Entry 1COV (X-ray diffraction, 3.50 A resolution); this record covers chains 1 and 2 of the 4 polymer chains in the assembly.

[Chain 1]
Name: Coxsackievirus coat protein
Source organism: Human coxsackievirus B3
Reference sequence: Q66282 (POLG_CXB3W); residues 1-281 here correspond to UniProt positions 571-851 (UniProt number = residue number + 570)
Chain sequence (281 residues; numbered 1 to 281; the number before each row is that of its first residue):
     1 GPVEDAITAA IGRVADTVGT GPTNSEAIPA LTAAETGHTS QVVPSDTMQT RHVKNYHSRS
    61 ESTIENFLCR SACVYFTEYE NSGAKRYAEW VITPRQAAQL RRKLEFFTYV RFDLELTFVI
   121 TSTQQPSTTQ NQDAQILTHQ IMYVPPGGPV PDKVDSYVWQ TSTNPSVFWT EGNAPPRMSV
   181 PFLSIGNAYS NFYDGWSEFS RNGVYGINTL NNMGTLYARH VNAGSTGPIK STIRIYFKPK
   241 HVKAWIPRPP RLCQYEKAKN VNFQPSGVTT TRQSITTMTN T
Disordered / not traced: 1-12
UniProt features mapped onto this chain:
  - site: Thr-281 (Cleavage)

[Chain 2]
Name: Coxsackievirus coat protein
Source organism: Human coxsackievirus B3
Reference sequence: Q66282 (POLG_CXB3W); residues 1-263 here correspond to UniProt positions 70-332 (UniProt number = residue number + 69)
Chain sequence (263 residues; row label = number of the first residue in the row):
     1 SPTVEECGYS DRVRSITLGN STITTQECAN VVVGYGVWPD YLKDSEATAE DQPTQPDVAT
    61 CRFYTLDSVQ WQKTSPGWWW KLPDALSNLG LFGQNMQYHY LGRTGYTIHV QCNASKFHQG
   121 CLLVVCVPEA EMGCATLNNT PSSAELLGGD TAKEFADKPV ASGSNKLVQR VVYNAGMGVG
   181 VGNLTIFPHQ WINLRTNNSA TIVMPYTNSV PMDNMFRHNN VTLMVIPFVP LDYCPGSTTY
   241 VPITVTIAPM CAEYNGLRLA GHQ
Disordered / not traced: 1-7
Sequence notes: conflict Thr-151 (Ser220 in Q66282), Val-245 (Ile314 in Q66282)
UniProt features mapped onto this chain:
  - site: Gln-263 (Cleavage)

[Chain 1 / chain 2 interface]
Residue-residue contacts (99; chain 1 residue first):
  Ala-34(1) with Trp-191(2)
  Glu-35(1) with Gln-190(2); Trp-191(2), hydrogen bond (backbone-backbone); Asn-193(2), hydrogen bond; Thr-196(2), hydrogen bond; Asn-197(2)
  Thr-36(1) with Ala-29(2); Val-32(2); Gln-190(2)
  Gly-37(1) with His-189(2)
  Tyr-109(1) with Glu-129(2), hydrogen bond; Thr-207(2); Asn-208(2); Ser-209(2)
  Gly-186(1) with Ser-209(2)
  Asn-187(1) with Ser-209(2), hydrogen bond (backbone-backbone); Pro-211(2)
  Ala-188(1) with Ser-209(2)
  Ser-190(1) with Glu-129(2)
  Phe-192(1) with Glu-129(2); Glu-131(2)
  Tyr-193(1) with Glu-129(2); Glu-131(2), hydrogen bond (backbone-side chain); Arg-217(2); His-218(2)
  Asp-194(1) with Lys-81(2), salt bridge; Glu-129(2); Ala-130(2); Glu-131(2); His-218(2); Asn-219(2), hydrogen bond (backbone-backbone); Thr-222(2), hydrogen bond
  Gly-195(1) with Arg-217(2)
  Trp-196(1) with Ser-143(2); Leu-146(2), hydrophobic; Leu-147(2), hydrophobic; Arg-217(2), hydrogen bond (backbone-backbone); Asn-219(2)
  Ser-197(1) with Arg-217(2), hydrogen bond (backbone-side chain)
  Glu-198(1) with Arg-217(2)
  Phe-199(1) with Tyr-100(2), hydrophobic; Asn-214(2); Arg-217(2); His-262(2); Gln-263(2)
  Ser-200(1) with Gln-263(2)
  Arg-201(1) with Asp-84(2), salt bridge; Ser-143(2); Leu-147(2); Phe-216(2), hydrogen bond (side chain-backbone); His-262(2)
  Tyr-205(1) with Glu-131(2); Met-132(2), hydrogen bond (side chain-backbone); Thr-140(2); Pro-141(2), hydrophobic; Leu-146(2), hydrophobic
  Gly-206(1) with Glu-131(2)
  Ile-207(1) with Glu-131(2), hydrogen bond (backbone-side chain)
  Ile-246(1) with Tyr-35(2); Pro-128(2), hydrophobic; Thr-207(2)
  Pro-247(1) with Phe-187(2)
  Arg-248(1) with Pro-128(2), hydrogen bond (side chain-backbone); Glu-129(2), hydrogen bond (side chain-backbone); Ile-186(2); Phe-187(2)
  Pro-249(1) with Val-179(2), hydrophobic; Asn-183(2); Ile-186(2); Phe-187(2)
  Arg-251(1) with Met-177(2); Gly-178(2)
  Leu-252(1) with Asn-174(2); Gly-178(2), hydrogen bond (backbone-backbone); Val-179(2); Gly-180(2)
  Cys-253(1) with Asn-174(2); Gly-178(2), hydrogen bond (backbone-backbone)
  Glu-256(1) with Leu-137(2)
  Lys-257(1) with Leu-137(2); Asn-138(2), hydrogen bond
  Val-261(1) with Glu-131(2); Met-177(2)
  Asn-262(1) with Gly-133(2); Cys-134(2), hydrogen bond (side chain-backbone); Leu-137(2), hydrogen bond (side chain-backbone); Asn-139(2), hydrogen bond (side chain-backbone)
  Phe-263(1) with Leu-137(2); Gln-169(2); Asn-174(2); Gly-176(2); Met-177(2); Gly-178(2)
  Pro-265(1) with Gln-169(2); Val-171(2), hydrophobic; Asn-174(2)
  Ser-266(1) with Tyr-173(2); Asn-174(2), hydrogen bond (backbone-side chain)
  Gly-267(1) with Tyr-173(2)
Also at the interface, not in a pair above, chain 1 (43 interface residues in all): Thr-108, Asn-202, Pro-250, Asn-260, Gln-264, Val-268
Also at the interface, not in a pair above, chain 2 (56 interface residues in all): Asn-30, Thr-136, Pro-159, Leu-184, Val-210

[Summary]
43 residues of chain 1 and 56 residues of chain 2 are in contact, with 22 hydrogen bonds and 2 salt bridges.
Polar contacts include Asp-194(1)/Lys-81(2), Arg-201(1)/Asp-84(2) and Glu-35(1)/Asn-193(2).
Chain 1 is Coxsackievirus coat protein and chain 2 is Coxsackievirus coat protein, both from Human
coxsackievirus B3; the structure, Coxsackievirus B3 coat protein, was determined by X-ray diffraction.
